Entry 5TXX (X-ray diffraction, 1.95 A resolution); this record covers chains A and T of the 4 polymer chains in the assembly.

# Chain A
Protein: DNA-directed DNA/RNA polymerase mu
Source organism: Homo sapiens
Notes: EC 2.7.7.7
UniProt: Q9NP87 (DPOLM_HUMAN); residue numbers follow UniProt; this construct covers 132-397, 410-494
Amino-acid sequence (356 residues; numbered 127 to 494; 12 numbers in that range are skipped by the numbering (no residue carries them; nothing is unmodelled there); the number before each row is that of its first residue):
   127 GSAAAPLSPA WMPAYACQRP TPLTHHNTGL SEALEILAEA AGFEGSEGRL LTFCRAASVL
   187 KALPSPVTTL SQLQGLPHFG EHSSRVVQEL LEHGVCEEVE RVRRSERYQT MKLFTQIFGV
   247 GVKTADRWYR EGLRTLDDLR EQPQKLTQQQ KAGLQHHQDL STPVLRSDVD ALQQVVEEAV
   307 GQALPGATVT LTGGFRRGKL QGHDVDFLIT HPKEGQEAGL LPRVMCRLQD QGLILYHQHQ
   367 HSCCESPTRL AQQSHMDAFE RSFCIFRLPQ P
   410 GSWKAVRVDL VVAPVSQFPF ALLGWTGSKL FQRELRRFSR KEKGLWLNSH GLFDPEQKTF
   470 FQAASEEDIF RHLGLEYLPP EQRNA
Disordered / not traced: 127-136, 367-383
Differences from the reference sequence: expression tag (127-131); conflict Gly410 (Pro in Q9NP87)
UniProt features mapped onto this chain:
  - region: Arg323 to Asp332 (Involved in ssDNA binding)
  - binding site (Mg(2+)): Asp330, Asp332, Asp418
  - site: Gly433 (Responsible for the low discrimination between dNTP and rNTP)
Metal / ion sites: Na+: Thr241, Ile243, Val246 (shared with 1 residue of chain P); Ca2+ site 1: Asp330, Asp332 (together with dTTP); Ca2+ site 2: Asp330, Asp332, Asp418 (together with dTTP) (shared with 1 residue of chain P)
Small-molecule neighbours: dTTP (TTP): Gly319, Gly320, Arg323, Lys325, Gln327, Gly328, His329, Asp330, Asp332, Gly433, Trp434, Thr435, Gly436, Ser437, Lys438, Gln441
Reported in the primary citation:
  - Ca2+ coordination: Asp418
  - binding site for dTTP: Gly320, Arg323, Lys325, His329, Lys438
  - contacts within the chain: Arg416-Asp418
  - binding site for the 4-nt DNA strand: Trp434
  - catalytic residues: Asp330, Asp332

# Chain T
Molecule: 9-nt DNA strand
Sequence (9 nucleotides; each row starts with the number of its first residue):
     1 CGGCATACG

# Interface between chain A and chain T
Residue-residue contacts (26; chain A residue first):
  Gly174(A) - DC4(T)  base contact
  Leu177(A) - DC4(T)  phosphate contact
  Leu177(A) - DA5(T)  phosphate contact
  Gln364(A) - DG9(T)  phosphate contact
  His365(A) - DG9(T)  phosphate contact
  Phe385(A) - DG9(T)  phosphate contact
  Glu386(A) - DC8(T)  sugar contact
  Glu386(A) - DG9(T)  hydrogen bond to the phosphate
  Arg387(A) - DA7(T)  hydrogen bond to the base
  Arg387(A) - DC8(T)  hydrogen bond to the sugar
  Arg387(A) - DG9(T)  hydrogen bond to the phosphate
  Phe389(A) - DG9(T)  sugar contact
  Lys438(A) - DA5(T)  base contact
  Arg442(A) - DA5(T)  salt bridge to the phosphate
  Arg445(A) - DA5(T)  hydrogen bond to the base
  Arg445(A) - DT6(T)  hydrogen bond to the base
  Arg446(A) - DC4(T)  sugar contact
  Arg446(A) - DA5(T)  sugar contact
  Arg449(A) - DT6(T)  salt bridge to the phosphate
  Lys450(A) - DG3(T)  hydrogen bond to the phosphate
  Lys450(A) - DC4(T)  salt bridge to the phosphate
  Leu456(A) - DT6(T)  sugar contact
  Asn457(A) - DT6(T)  phosphate contact
  Asn457(A) - DA7(T)  hydrogen bond to the phosphate
  His459(A) - DA7(T)  hydrogen bond to the phosphate
  His459(A) - DC8(T)  salt bridge to the phosphate
Interface residues without a listed pair, chain A (18 interface residues in all): Arg181

# Summary
Chain A and chain T form an interface of 18 and 7 residues respectively, with 9 hydrogen bonds and 4 salt
bridges. Polar contacts include Arg387(A)-DA7(T), Arg445(A)-DA5(T) and Arg445(A)-DT6(T). Ligands of chain A:
dTTP. The paper reports catalytic residues Asp330(A) and Asp332(A); a binding site for dTTP at Gly320(A),
Arg323(A) and Lys325(A) among others.
Chain A is DNA-directed DNA/RNA polymerase mu (Homo sapiens) and chain T is a 9-nt DNA strand; the structure,
DNA Polymerase Mu Pre-Catalytic Ground State Ternary Complex, Ca2+, was determined by X-ray diffraction,
deposited together with 5TXZ, 5TYB, 5TYC, 5TYD, 5TYE, 5TYF and 7 further entries.
